Entry 4V1M (electron microscopy, 6.60 A resolution (low resolution: residue-level contacts below are approximate; hydrogen-bond / salt-bridge calls are withheld)); this record covers chains B and C of the 13 polymer chains in the assembly.

Chain B:
Name: DNA-directed RNA polymerase II subunit RPB2
Organism: Saccharomyces cerevisiae
Notes: EC 2.7.7.6
Reference sequence: P08518 (RPB2_YEAST); residues 1-1224 here = UniProt positions 1-1224
Sequence (1224 residues; numbered 1 to 1224; the number before each row is that of its first residue):
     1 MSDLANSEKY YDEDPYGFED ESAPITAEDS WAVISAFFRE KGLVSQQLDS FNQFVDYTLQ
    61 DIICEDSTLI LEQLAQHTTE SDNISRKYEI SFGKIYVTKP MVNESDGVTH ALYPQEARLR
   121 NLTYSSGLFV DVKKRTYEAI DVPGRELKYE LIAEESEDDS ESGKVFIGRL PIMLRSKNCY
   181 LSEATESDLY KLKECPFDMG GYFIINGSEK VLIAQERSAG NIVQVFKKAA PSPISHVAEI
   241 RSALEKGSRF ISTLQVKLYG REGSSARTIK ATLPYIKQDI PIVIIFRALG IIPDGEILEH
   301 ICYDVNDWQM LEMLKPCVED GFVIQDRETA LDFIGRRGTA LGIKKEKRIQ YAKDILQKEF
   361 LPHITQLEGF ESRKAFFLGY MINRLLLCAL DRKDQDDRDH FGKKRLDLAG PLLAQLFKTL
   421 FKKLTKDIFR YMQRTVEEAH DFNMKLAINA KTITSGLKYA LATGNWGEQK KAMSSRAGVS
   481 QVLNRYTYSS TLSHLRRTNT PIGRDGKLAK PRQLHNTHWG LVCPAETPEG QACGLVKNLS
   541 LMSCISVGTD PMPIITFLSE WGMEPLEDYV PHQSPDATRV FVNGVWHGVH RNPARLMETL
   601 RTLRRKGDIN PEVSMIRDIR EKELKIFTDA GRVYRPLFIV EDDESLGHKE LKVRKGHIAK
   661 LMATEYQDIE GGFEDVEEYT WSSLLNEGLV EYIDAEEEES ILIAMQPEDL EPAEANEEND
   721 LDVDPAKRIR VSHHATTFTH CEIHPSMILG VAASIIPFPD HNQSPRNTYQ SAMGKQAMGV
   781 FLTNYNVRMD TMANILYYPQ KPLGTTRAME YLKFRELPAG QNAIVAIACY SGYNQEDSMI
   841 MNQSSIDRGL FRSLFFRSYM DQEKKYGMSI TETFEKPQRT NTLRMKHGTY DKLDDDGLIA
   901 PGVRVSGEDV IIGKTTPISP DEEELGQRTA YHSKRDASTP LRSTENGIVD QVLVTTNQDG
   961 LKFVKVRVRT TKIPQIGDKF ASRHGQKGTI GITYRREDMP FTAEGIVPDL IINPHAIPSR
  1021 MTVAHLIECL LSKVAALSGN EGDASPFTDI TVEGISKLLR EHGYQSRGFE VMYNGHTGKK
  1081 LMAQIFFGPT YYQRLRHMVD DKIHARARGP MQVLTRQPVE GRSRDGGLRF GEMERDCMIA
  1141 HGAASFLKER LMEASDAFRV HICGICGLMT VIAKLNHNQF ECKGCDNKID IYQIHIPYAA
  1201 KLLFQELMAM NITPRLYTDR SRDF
Disordered / not traced: 1-19, 142-145, 152-162, 503-508, 669-677, 716-721, 920-932
Metal / ion sites: Zn2+: Cys-1163, Cys-1166, Cys-1182, Cys-1185

Chain C:
Name: DNA-directed RNA polymerase II subunit RPB3
Organism: Saccharomyces cerevisiae
Reference sequence: P16370 (RPB3_YEAST); numbering as in UniProt (aligned over 1-318)
Sequence (318 residues; each row starts with the number of its first residue):
     1 MSEEGPQVKI REASKDNVDF ILSNVDLAMA NSLRRVMIAE IPTLAIDSVE VETNTTVLAD
    61 EFIAHRLGLI PLQSMDIEQL EYSRDCFCED HCDKCSVVLT LQAFGESEST TNVYSKDLVI
   121 VSNLMGRNIG HPIIQDKEGN GVLICKLRKG QELKLTCVAK KGIAKEHAKW GPAAAIEFEY
   181 DPWNKLKHTD YWYEQDSAKE WPQSKNCEYE DPPNEGDPFD YKAQADTFYM NVESVGSIPV
   241 DQVVVRGIDT LQKKVASILL ALTQMDQDKV NFASGDNNTA SNMLGSNEDV MMTGAEQDPY
   301 SNASQMGNTG SGGYDNAW
Disordered / not traced: 1-2, 269-318
UniProt features mapped onto this chain:
  - binding site (Zn(2+)): Cys-86, Cys-88, Cys-92, Cys-95
  - modified residue: Ser-2 (N-acetylserine)
  - natural variant: Ala-30 (A30D: In mutant RPB3-1)
  - mutagenesis: Lys-9 (K9E: Transcript termination readthrough)
Metal / ion sites: Zn2+: Cys-86, Cys-88, Cys-92, Cys-95

How chain B and chain C interact:
Residue-residue contacts (85; chain B residue first):
  Asn-786(B) / Val-57(C)
  Tyr-797(B) / Glu-61(C)
  Tyr-797(B) / Phe-62(C)
  Tyr-798(B) / Phe-62(C)
  Tyr-798(B) / His-65(C)
  Tyr-798(B) / Arg-66(C)
  Ser-844(B) / Ala-168(C)
  Asp-847(B) / His-65(C)
  Asp-847(B) / His-167(C)
  Asp-847(B) / Ala-168(C)
  Arg-848(B) / His-65(C)
  Arg-848(B) / Leu-69(C)
  Arg-848(B) / Ala-168(C)
  Gly-849(B) / His-65(C)
  Arg-852(B) / His-65(C)
  Arg-969(B) / Asp-60(C)
  Arg-969(B) / Glu-61(C)
  Thr-970(B) / Glu-61(C)
  Thr-971(B) / Glu-61(C)
  Arg-995(B) / Lys-165(C)
  Arg-996(B) / Arg-34(C)
  Arg-996(B) / Ile-38(C)
  Arg-996(B) / Ala-173(C)
  Arg-996(B) / Ala-174(C)
  Arg-996(B) / Ala-175(C)
  Glu-997(B) / Arg-34(C)
  Glu-997(B) / Arg-35(C)
  Glu-997(B) / Ile-38(C)
  Glu-997(B) / Ala-39(C)
  Asp-998(B) / Arg-35(C)
  Phe-1001(B) / Arg-34(C)
  Phe-1001(B) / Phe-178(C)
  Ala-1003(B) / Glu-177(C)
  Ala-1003(B) / Phe-178(C)
  Ala-1003(B) / Glu-179(C)
  Glu-1004(B) / Glu-177(C)
  Gly-1005(B) / Ala-175(C)
  Gly-1005(B) / Ile-176(C)
  Arg-1060(B) / Lys-199(C)
  Arg-1060(B) / Pro-202(C)
  Gly-1063(B) / Pro-202(C)
  Tyr-1064(B) / Pro-202(C)
  Gln-1065(B) / Glu-200(C)
  Gln-1065(B) / Trp-201(C)
  Gln-1065(B) / Pro-202(C)
  Arg-1067(B) / Trp-192(C)
  Arg-1067(B) / Glu-194(C)
  Phe-1069(B) / Trp-192(C)
  Phe-1069(B) / Trp-201(C)
  Glu-1070(B) / Trp-201(C)
  Val-1071(B) / Tyr-191(C)
  Val-1071(B) / Trp-201(C)
  Tyr-1073(B) / Phe-178(C)
  Tyr-1073(B) / Glu-179(C)
  Tyr-1073(B) / Tyr-180(C)
  Gly-1075(B) / Asn-31(C)
  Gly-1075(B) / Arg-34(C)
  Gly-1075(B) / Arg-35(C)
  His-1076(B) / Asn-31(C)
  His-1076(B) / Arg-35(C)
  Thr-1077(B) / Leu-27(C)
  Thr-1077(B) / Asn-31(C)
  Gly-1078(B) / Leu-27(C)
  Gly-1078(B) / Asn-31(C)
  Gly-1078(B) / Phe-178(C)
  Gly-1078(B) / Tyr-180(C)
  Lys-1079(B) / Leu-27(C)
  Lys-1079(B) / Tyr-180(C)
  Lys-1079(B) / His-188(C)
  Lys-1080(B) / Tyr-180(C)
  Lys-1080(B) / Asp-181(C)
  Lys-1080(B) / Asn-184(C)
  Lys-1080(B) / His-188(C)
  Lys-1080(B) / Thr-189(C)
  Leu-1081(B) / His-188(C)
  Leu-1081(B) / Thr-189(C)
  Met-1082(B) / Lys-187(C)
  Met-1082(B) / His-188(C)
  Met-1082(B) / Thr-189(C)
  Met-1082(B) / Asp-190(C)
  Gln-1084(B) / Thr-189(C)
  Gln-1084(B) / Asp-190(C)
  Gln-1084(B) / Tyr-191(C)
  Gln-1084(B) / Trp-192(C)
  Gln-1084(B) / Trp-201(C)
Interface residues without a listed pair, chain B (41 interface residues in all): Tyr-785, Leu-854, Met-999, Asn-1074
Interface residues without a listed pair, chain C (40 interface residues in all): Ala-28, Ala-59, Ala-164

Summary:
41 residues of chain B and 40 residues of chain C are in contact. Cys-1163(B), Cys-1166(B), Cys-1182(B) and
Cys-1185(B) coordinate Zn2+. From UniProt: 4 Zn2+-binding residues and one mutagenesis site on chain C.
Here chain B is DNA-directed RNA polymerase II subunit RPB2 and chain C is DNA-directed RNA polymerase II
subunit RPB3, both from Saccharomyces cerevisiae. Entry 4V1M (Architecture of the RNA polymerase II-Mediator
core transcription initiation complex) was determined by electron microscopy (same publication as 4V1N and
4V1O).
